PDB entry 1YNK | X-ray diffraction, 2.10 A resolution | chains L and H

# Chain L
Molecule: immunoglobulin kappa light chain
Organism: Mus musculus
Sequence (219 residues; numbered 1 to 214 plus 5 insertion-coded residues; the number before each row is that of its first residue; a row labelled like 27A-27E holds insertion residues (27A, then the next letters in order)):
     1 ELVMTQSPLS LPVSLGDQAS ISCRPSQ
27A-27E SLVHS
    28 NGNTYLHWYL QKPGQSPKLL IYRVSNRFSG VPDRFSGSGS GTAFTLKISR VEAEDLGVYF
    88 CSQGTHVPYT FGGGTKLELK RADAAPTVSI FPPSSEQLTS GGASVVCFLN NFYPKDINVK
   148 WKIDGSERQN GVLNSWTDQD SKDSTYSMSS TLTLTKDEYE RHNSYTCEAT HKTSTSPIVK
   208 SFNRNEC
Cystine bridges: Cys-23/Cys-88, Cys-134/Cys-194
Ligand contacts: sc45647 (SC5; 2-[((R)-{[4-(aminomethyl)phenyl]amino}{[(1R)-1-phenylethyl]amino}methyl)amino]ethane-1,1-diol): His-27D, Asn-28, Tyr-32, His-34, Gly-91, Tyr-96
What the authors report for this chain:
  - binding site for sc45647: Tyr-32, Tyr-36, Ser-89, Gly-91, Tyr-96

# Chain H
Molecule: Ig gamma heavy chain
Organism: Mus musculus
Reference sequence: Q6PJB2 (Q6PJB2_MOUSE); the construct lacks a stretch of the UniProt sequence, so the offset changes along the chain: 2-52 = UniProt 21-71; 53-82 = UniProt 73-102; 83-214 = UniProt 106-237
Sequence (219 residues; row label = number of the first residue in the row; a row labelled like 82A-82C holds insertion residues (82A, then the next letters in order)):
     1 RVQLLESGAE LMKPGASVQI SCKATGYTFS EYWIEWVKER PGHGLEWIGE IL
   52A P
    53 GSGRTNYREK FKGKATFTAD TSSNTAYMQL
82A-82C SSL
    83 TSEDSAVYYC TRGYSSMDYW GQGTSVTVSA AKTTPPSVYP LAPGCGDTTG SSVTLGCLVK
   143 GYFPESVTVT WNSGSLSSSV HTFPALLQSG LYTMSSSVTV PSSTWPSQTV TCSVAHPASS
   203 TTVDKKLEPS GPI
Cystine bridges: Cys-22/Cys-92, Cys-139/Cys-194
Ligand contacts: sc45647 (SC5; 2-[((R)-{[4-(aminomethyl)phenyl]amino}{[(1R)-1-phenylethyl]amino}methyl)amino]ethane-1,1-diol): Trp-33, Glu-35, Glu-50, Arg-56, Asn-58, Gly-95, Tyr-96, Ser-97, Ser-98, Met-99
What the authors report for this chain:
  - binding site for sc45647: Trp-33, Glu-50, Arg-56, Asn-58, Tyr-96, Ser-97
  - conformationally variable residues (side-chain flip): Trp-33, Tyr-96

# Interface between chain L and chain H
Cross-chain cystine bridges: Cys-214(L)/Cys-127(H)
Contacting residue pairs (77; chain L residue first):
  Glu-1(L) / Arg-60(H)  salt bridge
  Tyr-32(L) / Ser-97(H)
  His-34(L) / Ser-97(H)  hydrogen bond (side chain-backbone)
  His-34(L) / Ser-98(H)
  Tyr-36(L) / Ser-98(H)
  Tyr-36(L) / Met-99(H)  hydrogen bond (side chain-backbone)
  Tyr-36(L) / Trp-102(H)
  Gln-38(L) / Glu-39(H)  hydrogen bond
  Gln-38(L) / Tyr-91(H)  hydrogen bond
  Gln-42(L) / Tyr-91(H)
  Ser-43(L) / Tyr-91(H)
  Ser-43(L) / Trp-102(H)
  Ser-43(L) / Gly-103(H)  hydrogen bond (side chain-backbone)
  Pro-44(L) / Leu-45(H)  hydrophobic
  Pro-44(L) / Tyr-91(H)
  Pro-44(L) / Trp-102(H)
  Leu-46(L) / Ser-98(H)
  Leu-46(L) / Asp-100(H)
  Phe-55(L) / Asp-100(H)
  Phe-55(L) / Tyr-101(H)
  Phe-87(L) / Leu-45(H)  hydrophobic
  Val-94(L) / Trp-47(H)  hydrophobic
  Pro-95(L) / Trp-47(H)  hydrophobic
  Pro-95(L) / Arg-60(H)
  Tyr-96(L) / Glu-35(H)
  Tyr-96(L) / Trp-47(H)
  Tyr-96(L) / Glu-50(H)  hydrogen bond
  Tyr-96(L) / Met-99(H)  hydrophobic
  Thr-97(L) / Arg-60(H)
  Phe-98(L) / Leu-45(H)
  Phe-98(L) / Met-99(H)  hydrophobic
  Ser-116(L) / Thr-136(H)
  Phe-118(L) / Leu-123(H)
  Phe-118(L) / Ala-124(H)
  Phe-118(L) / Thr-136(H)
  Pro-119(L) / Cys-127(H)  hydrophobic
  Ser-121(L) / Tyr-121(H)
  Ser-121(L) / Pro-122(H)
  Glu-123(L) / Tyr-121(H)
  Glu-123(L) / Pro-122(H)
  Gln-124(L) / Tyr-121(H)
  Gln-124(L) / Lys-142(H)
  Ser-127(L) / Tyr-121(H)
  Ser-131(L) / Leu-140(H)
  Ser-131(L) / Lys-142(H)
  Val-133(L) / Leu-123(H)  hydrophobic
  Phe-135(L) / Leu-123(H)  hydrophobic
  Phe-135(L) / Thr-136(H)
  Phe-135(L) / Leu-137(H)
  Phe-135(L) / Gly-138(H)
  Phe-135(L) / Phe-165(H)  hydrophobic
  Phe-135(L) / Ser-177(H)
  Phe-135(L) / Ser-178(H)
  Phe-135(L) / Ser-179(H)
  Asn-137(L) / His-163(H)
  Asn-137(L) / Phe-165(H)
  Asn-137(L) / Ser-179(H)  hydrogen bond
  Asn-138(L) / His-163(H)  hydrogen bond
  Leu-160(L) / Gln-170(H)
  Asn-161(L) / Leu-168(H)
  Ser-162(L) / Phe-165(H)
  Ser-162(L) / Pro-166(H)  hydrogen bond (side chain-backbone)
  Ser-162(L) / Leu-168(H)
  Trp-163(L) / Pro-166(H)
  Thr-164(L) / Thr-164(H)
  Thr-164(L) / Phe-165(H)
  Lys-169(L) / Ser-160(H)
  Ser-174(L) / His-163(H)  hydrogen bond
  Ser-174(L) / Phe-165(H)
  Met-175(L) / Phe-165(H)
  Ser-176(L) / Phe-165(H)
  Ser-176(L) / Ser-177(H)  hydrogen bond
  Phe-209(L) / Cys-127(H)  hydrophobic
  Glu-213(L) / Cys-127(H)
  Glu-213(L) / Gly-128(H)
  Cys-214(L) / Cys-127(H)  disulfide
  Cys-214(L) / Ser-212(H)
Other interface residues (no listed pair), chain L (45 interface residues in all): Tyr-49, Arg-50, Asp-167, Thr-178, Thr-180
Other interface residues (no listed pair), chain H (41 interface residues in all): Gly-44, Asn-58, Gln-104, Pro-125, Gly-213

# Summary
The interface between chain L and chain H involves 45 residues on one side and 41 on the other; the contacts
include 1 disulfide bond, 11 hydrogen bonds and 1 salt bridge. Among the polar pairs are Glu-1(L)/Arg-60(H),
His-34(L)/Ser-97(H) and Tyr-36(L)/Met-99(H). The paper reports a binding site for sc45647 at Tyr-32(L),
Tyr-36(L) and Trp-33(H) among others; conformational variability at Trp-33(H) and Tyr-96(H).
Here chain L is immunoglobulin kappa light chain and chain H is Ig gamma heavy chain, both from Mus musculus.
Entry 1YNK (Identification of Key residues of the NC6.8 Fab antibody fragment binding to synthetic sweeteners:
Crystal structure ...) was determined by X-ray diffraction, deposited together with 1YNL.
